Entry 6UTJ (electron microscopy, 2.90 A resolution); this record covers chains B and C of the 35 polymer chains in the assembly.

== Chain B (and C) ==
Name: Proteasome subunit alpha
Organism: Thermoplasma acidophilum
Notes: EC 3.4.25.1; chain C of this document is another copy of the same molecule, construct and numbering; everything in this record applies to it too
UniProtKB: P25156 (PSA_THEAC); residues 7-233 here = UniProt positions 7-233
Sequence (227 residues; row label = number of the first residue in the row):
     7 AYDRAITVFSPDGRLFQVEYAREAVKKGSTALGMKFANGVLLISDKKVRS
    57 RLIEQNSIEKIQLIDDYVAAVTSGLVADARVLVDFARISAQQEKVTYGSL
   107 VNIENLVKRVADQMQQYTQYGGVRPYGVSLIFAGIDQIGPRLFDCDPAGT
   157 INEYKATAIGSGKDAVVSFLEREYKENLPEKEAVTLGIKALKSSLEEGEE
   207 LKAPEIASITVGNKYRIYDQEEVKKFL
From the paper describing this entry:
  - mutagenesis - K66A: abolished binding to activators (citing earlier work)
  - mutagenesis - R28L: increased binding to PAN (citing earlier work)
  - mutagenesis - R28L: unchanged catalytic activity (citing earlier work)

== Chain B / chain C interface ==
Contacting residue pairs (61):
  Tyr8(B) - Asp9(C)  hydrogen bond
  Tyr8(B) - Arg10(C)
  Ile12(B) - Arg130(C)
  Thr13(B) - Gly128(C)
  Thr13(B) - Arg130(C)
  Val14(B) - Arg10(C)
  Val14(B) - Gln23(C)
  Phe15(B) - Gln23(C)  hydrogen bond (backbone-side chain)
  Phe15(B) - Tyr26(C)  hydrophobic
  Phe15(B) - Ala27(C)  hydrophobic
  Phe15(B) - Arg130(C)
  Phe15(B) - Pro131(C)
  Ser16(B) - Tyr26(C)
  Pro17(B) - Tyr26(C)  hydrophobic
  Asp18(B) - Glu29(C)
  Asp18(B) - Ala30(C)
  Asp18(B) - Lys33(C)
  Gly19(B) - Tyr26(C)
  Gly19(B) - Ala30(C)
  Leu21(B) - Leu81(C)  hydrophobic
  Leu21(B) - Arg130(C)
  Lys114(B) - Arg86(C)
  Lys114(B) - Asp90(C)  salt bridge
  Ala117(B) - Arg86(C)
  Asp118(B) - Asp90(C)
  Gln121(B) - Asp84(C)  hydrogen bond
  Gln121(B) - Val87(C)
  Thr124(B) - Arg130(C)  hydrogen bond (backbone-side chain)
  Gln125(B) - Tyr123(C)
  Gln125(B) - Val129(C)
  Gln125(B) - Arg130(C)  hydrogen bond (backbone-backbone)
  Gln125(B) - Tyr132(C)
  Tyr126(B) - Tyr123(C)  hydrogen bond
  Tyr126(B) - Gly128(C)
  Tyr126(B) - Val129(C)  hydrophobic
  Gly127(B) - Gly128(C)  hydrogen bond (backbone-backbone)
  Ala154(B) - Ala83(C)
  Gly155(B) - Arg86(C)  hydrogen bond (backbone-side chain)
  Thr156(B) - Val82(C)
  Thr156(B) - Ala83(C)  hydrogen bond (side chain-backbone)
  Thr156(B) - Arg86(C)
  Ile157(B) - Arg86(C)
  Asn158(B) - Ser63(C)  hydrogen bond (side chain-backbone)
  Glu159(B) - Ile59(C)
  Glu159(B) - Glu60(C)  hydrogen bond (backbone-backbone)
  Glu159(B) - Ser63(C)  hydrogen bond (backbone-side chain)
  Tyr160(B) - Leu58(C)
  Tyr160(B) - Ile59(C)  hydrophobic
  Tyr160(B) - Glu60(C)
  Lys161(B) - Leu58(C)  hydrogen bond (backbone-backbone)
  Lys161(B) - Glu60(C)
  Ala162(B) - Leu58(C)
  Leu176(B) - Arg57(C)  hydrogen bond (backbone-side chain)
  Leu176(B) - Leu58(C)
  Glu177(B) - Ser56(C)  hydrogen bond
  Glu177(B) - Arg57(C)  hydrogen bond (backbone-side chain)
  Glu177(B) - Leu58(C)
  Arg178(B) - Arg57(C)
  Glu179(B) - Arg57(C)
  Tyr180(B) - Arg57(C)  hydrogen bond (backbone-side chain)
  Tyr180(B) - Leu58(C)  hydrophobic
Interface residues without a listed pair, chain B (35 interface residues in all): Ala7, Arg20, Val173
Interface residues without a listed pair, chain C (28 interface residues in all): Gly133

== Overview ==
35 residues of chain B and 28 residues of chain C are in contact, with 17 hydrogen bonds and 1 salt bridge.
Among the polar pairs are Lys114(B)-Asp90(C), Tyr8(B)-Asp9(C) and Phe15(B)-Gln23(C). The paper reports that
K66A of chain B abolishes binding to activators; R28L of chain B increases binding to PAN.
Chain B and chain C are both Proteasome subunit alpha (Thermoplasma acidophilum); the structure, Allosteric
couple between alpha rings of the 20S proteasome. 20S proteasome singly capped by PA26/E102A, C-terminus ...,
was determined by electron microscopy, deposited together with 6UTF, 6UTG, 6UTH and 6UTI.
